Entry 4BD7 (X-ray diffraction, 2.80 A resolution); this record covers chains A and B.

== Chain A (and B) ==
Name: Apoptosis regulator bax
From: Homo sapiens
Notes: chain B of this document is another copy of the same molecule, construct and numbering; everything in this record applies to it too
UniProt: Q07812 (BAX_HUMAN); numbering as in UniProt (aligned over 1-171)
Chain sequence (174 residues; row label = number of the first residue in the row):
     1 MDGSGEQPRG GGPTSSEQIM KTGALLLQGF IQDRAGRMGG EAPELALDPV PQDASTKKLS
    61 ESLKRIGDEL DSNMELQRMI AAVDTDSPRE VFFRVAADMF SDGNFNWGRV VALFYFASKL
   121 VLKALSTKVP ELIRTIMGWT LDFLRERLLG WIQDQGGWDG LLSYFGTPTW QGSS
Not modelled in the structure: 1-13, 38-50, 171-174 (chain B: 1-13, 37-41, 171-174)
Construct notes: expression tag (172-174); engineered mutation Ser62 (Cys in Q07812), Ser126 (Cys in Q07812)
Swiss-Prot annotation at these positions:
  - motif: Leu59 to Asn73 (BH3), Asp98 to Ser118 (BH1), Gly150 to Phe165 (BH2)
  - modified residue: Met1 (N-acetylmethionine)
  - cross-link: Lys128 (Glycyl lysine isopeptide (Lys-Gly) (interchain with G-Cter in ubiquitin))
  - natural variant: Gly11 (G11E: In a plasmacytoma cell line), Gly67 (G67R: In a T-cell acute lymphoblastic leukemia cell line), Gly108 (G108V: In a Burkitt lymphoma)
  - mutagenesis: Lys21 (K21E: Reduces interaction with BCL2L11, homooligomerization and triggering of apoptosis), Met74 (M74D/E: Strongly reduced interaction with MCL1, BCL2, BCL2L1 and BCL2L2. No effect on cytochrome c release and subsequent apoptosis triggered by etoposide), Lys128 (K128R: Partial loss of polyubiquitination)
Bound ions: praseodymium ion: Asp142, Glu146 (shared with Glu69(B) of chain B)
What the authors report for this chain:
  - mutagenesis - R109D: abolished binding to Apoptosis regulator bax (chain A)
  - mutagenesis - R109D: increased binding to BaxBH3 peptide D68R
  - mutagenesis - V121C/I136C: unchanged binding to BH3 peptides

== Interface between chain A and chain B ==
Residue-residue contacts (143; chain A residue first):
  Ser15(A) with Gln153(B), hydrogen bond (backbone-side chain)
  Ser16(A) with Gln153(B)
  Ile19(A) with Leu149(B), hydrophobic; Ile152(B), hydrophobic; Gln153(B); Trp158(B), hydrogen bond (backbone-side chain)
  Met20(A) with Leu141(B); Arg145(B)
  Thr22(A) with Trp158(B), hydrogen bond
  Gly23(A) with Trp158(B)
  Ala24(A) with Met137(B); Leu141(B), hydrophobic
  Leu26(A) with Trp158(B), hydrophobic
  Leu27(A) with Met137(B), hydrophobic; Thr140(B)
  Gln28(A) with Met137(B)
  Lys58(A) with Leu162(B)
  Leu59(A) with Trp158(B); Asp159(B); Leu162(B)
  Ser62(A) with Leu161(B); Leu162(B)
  Arg65(A) with Tyr164(B), hydrogen bond (side chain-backbone); Phe165(B)
  Ile66(A) with Tyr164(B), hydrophobic
  Leu70(A) with Pro168(B), hydrophobic
  Asn73(A) with Pro168(B), hydrogen bond (side chain-backbone); Trp170(B)
  Glu75(A) with Pro168(B); Thr169(B); Trp170(B)
  Leu76(A) with Trp170(B)
  Met79(A) with Trp170(B), hydrophobic
  Arg89(A) with Trp139(B)
  Phe92(A) with Trp139(B); Thr140(B)
  Phe93(A) with Trp139(B)
  Ala96(A) with Phe143(B)
  Ala97(A) with Phe143(B); Arg147(B)
  Met99(A) with Trp170(B)
  Phe100(A) with Phe143(B), hydrophobic; Arg147(B), hydrogen bond (backbone-side chain); Leu148(B), hydrophobic
  Phe105(A) with Arg147(B); Leu148(B), hydrophobic; Trp151(B)
  Asn106(A) with Trp151(B); Tyr164(B)
  Trp107(A) with Trp151(B); Gly157(B); Trp158(B), hydrophobic; Gly160(B); Leu161(B), hydrophobic; Tyr164(B), hydrophobic
  Gly108(A) with Tyr164(B), hydrogen bond (backbone-side chain); Pro168(B)
  Arg109(A) with Pro168(B); Trp170(B)
  Val110(A) with Leu148(B), hydrophobic
  Val111(A) with Leu161(B), hydrophobic
  Ala112(A) with Trp170(B), hydrophobic
  Leu113(A) with Thr140(B); Leu148(B), hydrophobic
  Phe114(A) with Thr140(B); Trp158(B), hydrophobic
  Ala117(A) with Ile136(B); Thr140(B)
  Val121(A) with Ile136(B), hydrophobic
  Ala124(A) with Leu132(B), hydrophobic
  Leu125(A) with Val129(B), hydrophobic; Leu132(B), hydrophobic
  Val129(A) with Leu125(B), hydrophobic
  Pro130(A) with Glu44(B)
  Leu132(A) with Val121(B)
  Ile133(A) with Pro43(B), hydrophobic; Leu45(B), hydrophobic
  Arg134(A) with Leu45(B), hydrogen bond (side chain-backbone)
  Ile136(A) with Ala117(B); Val121(B), hydrophobic
  Met137(A) with Ala24(B); Gln28(B)
  Trp139(A) with Pro88(B); Arg89(B); Phe92(B), hydrophobic; Phe93(B), hydrophobic
  Thr140(A) with Leu27(B); Phe92(B); Leu113(B); Phe114(B); Ala117(B)
  Leu141(A) with Met20(B); Ala24(B), hydrophobic; Leu27(B), hydrophobic
  Phe143(A) with Ala96(B); Ala97(B); Phe100(B), hydrophobic
  Leu144(A) with Met20(B), hydrophobic
  Arg147(A) with Phe100(B); Phe105(B)
  Leu148(A) with Phe100(B), hydrophobic; Phe105(B), hydrophobic
  Leu149(A) with Ile19(B), hydrophobic
  Trp151(A) with Phe105(B); Asn106(B); Trp107(B); Val110(B), hydrophobic
  Ile152(A) with Trp107(B), hydrophobic
  Gln153(A) with Ser15(B); Ser16(B); Ile19(B)
  Gln155(A) with Trp107(B)
  Gly156(A) with Thr14(B)
  Gly157(A) with Trp107(B)
  Trp158(A) with Ile19(B), hydrogen bond (side chain-backbone); Thr22(B); Gly23(B); Leu59(B); Trp107(B), hydrophobic; Val110(B), hydrophobic; Phe114(B), hydrophobic
  Gly160(A) with Trp107(B), hydrogen bond (backbone-side chain)
  Leu161(A) with Leu59(B); Ser62(B); Arg65(B); Ile66(B); Trp107(B), hydrophobic; Val111(B), hydrophobic
  Leu162(A) with Leu59(B), hydrophobic; Ser62(B)
  Tyr164(A) with Arg65(B), hydrogen bond (backbone-side chain); Ile66(B), hydrophobic; Asn106(B), hydrogen bond; Trp107(B), hydrophobic; Gly108(B), hydrogen bond (side chain-backbone)
  Phe165(A) with Arg65(B)
  Pro168(A) with Asn73(B), hydrogen bond (backbone-side chain); Gly108(B)
  Trp170(A) with Asn73(B); Glu75(B); Leu76(B), hydrophobic; Met99(B), hydrogen bond (side chain-backbone); Arg109(B)
Interface residues without a listed pair, chain A (76 interface residues in all): Ile31, Glu69, Leu120, Arg145, Asp159, Thr169
Interface residues without a listed pair, chain B (81 interface residues in all): Leu26, Ile31, Leu47, Lys58, Leu63, Leu70, Ala112, Leu120, Ala124, Ile133, Asp142, Leu144, Gln155, Gly156, Gly166

== Summary ==
76 residues of chain A face 81 of chain B across their interface, with 15 hydrogen bonds. Polar contacts
include Ser15(A)-Gln153(B), Ile19(A)-Trp158(B) and Thr22(A)-Trp158(B). The paper reports that R109D of chain A
abolishes binding to Apoptosis regulator bax (chain A); R109D of chain A increases binding to BaxBH3 peptide
D68R.
Both chains are Apoptosis regulator bax (Homo sapiens). Entry 4BD7 (Bax domain swapped dimer induced by
octylmaltoside) was determined by X-ray diffraction, deposited together with 4BD2, 4BD6, 4BD8 and 4BDU.
